Entry 7OT6 (X-ray diffraction, 3.20 A resolution); this record covers chains C and F of the 4 polymer chains in the assembly.

# Chain C
Molecule: Reverse transcriptase/ribonuclease H
From: Human immunodeficiency virus type 1 group M subtype B (isolate BH10)
Notes: EC 2.7.7.49, 2.7.7.7, 3.1.26.13, 3.1.13.2
UniProt: P03366 (POL_HV1B1); residues 1-554 here correspond to UniProt positions 600-1153 (UniProt number = residue number + 599)
Chain sequence (556 residues; each row starts with the number of its first residue; numbers below 1 keep their minus sign (Met-1 is residue -1)):
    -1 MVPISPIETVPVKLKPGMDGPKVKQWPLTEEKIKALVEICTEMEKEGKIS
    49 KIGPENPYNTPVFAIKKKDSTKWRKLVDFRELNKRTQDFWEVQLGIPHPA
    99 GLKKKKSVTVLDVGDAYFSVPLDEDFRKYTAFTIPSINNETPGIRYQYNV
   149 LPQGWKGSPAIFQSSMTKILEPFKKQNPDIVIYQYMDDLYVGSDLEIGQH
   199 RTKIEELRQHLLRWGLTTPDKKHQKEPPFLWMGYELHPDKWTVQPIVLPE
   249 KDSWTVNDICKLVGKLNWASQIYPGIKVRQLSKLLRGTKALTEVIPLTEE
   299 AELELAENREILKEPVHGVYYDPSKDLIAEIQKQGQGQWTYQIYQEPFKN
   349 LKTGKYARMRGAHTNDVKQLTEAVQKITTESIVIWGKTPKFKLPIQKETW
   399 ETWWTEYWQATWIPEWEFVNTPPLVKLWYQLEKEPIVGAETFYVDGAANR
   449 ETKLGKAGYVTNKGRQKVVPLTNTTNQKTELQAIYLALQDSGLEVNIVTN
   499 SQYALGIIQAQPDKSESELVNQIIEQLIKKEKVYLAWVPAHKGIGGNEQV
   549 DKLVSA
Unresolved in the structure: -1
Construct notes: initiating methionine (-1); expression tag (0); conflict Cys258 (Gln857 in P03366), Ser280 (Cys879 in P03366), Asn498 (Asp1097 in P03366)
Curated features (UniProtKB/Swiss-Prot):
  - region: Phe227 to His235 (RT 'primer grip')
  - motif: Trp398 to Trp414 (Tryptophan repeat motif)
  - binding site (Mg(2+)): Asp110, Asp185, Asp186, Asp443, Glu478, Asp549
  - site: Trp401 (Essential for RT p66/p51 heterodimerization), Trp414 (Essential for RT p66/p51 heterodimerization), Phe440, Tyr441 (Cleavage)

# Chain F
Molecule: 20-nt DNA strand
Sequence (20 nucleotides; row label = number of the first residue in the row):
   803 CAGTCCCTGTTCGGXCGCCX
Modified residues: MRG (N2-(3-mercaptopropyl)-2'-deoxyguanosine-5'-monophosphate) at position 817; DDG (2',3'-dideoxy-guanosine-5'-monophosphate) at position 822

# Interface between chain C and chain F
Residue-residue contacts (33; chain C residue first):
  Tyr115(C) - DDG_822(F)  base contact
  Tyr183(C) - DC821(F)  hydrogen bond to the base
  Tyr183(C) - DDG_822(F)  sugar contact
  Met184(C) - DDG_822(F)  base contact
  Asp185(C) - DDG_822(F)  sugar contact
  Met230(C) - DC821(F)  sugar contact
  Met230(C) - DDG_822(F)  phosphate contact
  Gly231(C) - DC821(F)  phosphate contact
  Asn255(C) - MRG_817(F)  phosphate contact
  Asn255(C) - DC818(F)  phosphate contact
  Cys258(C) - DC818(F)  sugar contact
  Lys259(C) - DC818(F)  phosphate contact
  Lys259(C) - DG819(F)  phosphate contact
  Gly262(C) - DG819(F)  sugar contact
  Lys263(C) - DG819(F)  phosphate contact
  Lys263(C) - DC820(F)  phosphate contact
  Trp266(C) - DC820(F)  sugar contact
  Leu289(C) - MRG_817(F)  phosphate contact
  Arg356(C) - DT813(F)  base contact
  Gly359(C) - DG811(F)  phosphate contact
  Ala360(C) - DG811(F)  hydrogen bond to the phosphate
  His361(C) - DT810(F)  salt bridge to the phosphate
  Arg448(C) - DT806(F)  hydrogen bond to the base
  Arg448(C) - DC807(F)  hydrogen bond to the base
  Lys451(C) - DC808(F)  salt bridge to the phosphate
  Thr473(C) - DC808(F)  hydrogen bond to the phosphate
  Thr473(C) - DC809(F)  hydrogen bond to the phosphate
  Gln475(C) - DC808(F)  phosphate contact
  Gln475(C) - DC809(F)  sugar contact
  Lys476(C) - DC809(F)  phosphate contact
  Tyr501(C) - DC809(F)  hydrogen bond to the phosphate
  Tyr501(C) - DT810(F)  hydrogen bond to the phosphate
  Ile505(C) - DT810(F)  phosphate contact
Interface residues without a listed pair, chain C (27 interface residues in all): Ile94, Asp186, Arg358
Interface residues without a listed pair, chain F (14 interface residues in all): DT812

# Overview
Chain C and chain F form an interface of 27 and 14 residues respectively, with 8 hydrogen bonds and 2 salt
bridges. Polar contacts include Tyr183(C)-DC821(F), Arg448(C)-DT806(F) and Arg448(C)-DC807(F). UniProt lists 6
Mg2+-binding residues on chain C.
Here chain C is Reverse transcriptase/ribonuclease H (Human immunodeficiency virus type 1 group M subtype B
(isolate BH10)) and chain F is a 20-nt DNA strand. Entry 7OT6 (HIV-1 REVERSE TRANSCRIPTASE COMPLEX WITH DNA
AND inhibitor RMC-282) was determined by X-ray diffraction (same publication as 7OTA, 7OTK, 7OTN, 7OTX, 7OTZ
and 7OUT).
